3JBY - chains A and G of the 10 polymer chains in the assembly; structure by electron microscopy, 3.70 A resolution.

Chain A:
Protein: V(D)J recombination-activating protein 1
From: Danio rerio
Notes: EC 3.1.-.-, 6.3.2.-
Reference sequence: O13033 (RAG1_DANRE); residues 271-1031 here = UniProt positions 271-1031
Amino-acid sequence (764 residues; numbered 268 to 1031; the number before each row is that of its first residue):
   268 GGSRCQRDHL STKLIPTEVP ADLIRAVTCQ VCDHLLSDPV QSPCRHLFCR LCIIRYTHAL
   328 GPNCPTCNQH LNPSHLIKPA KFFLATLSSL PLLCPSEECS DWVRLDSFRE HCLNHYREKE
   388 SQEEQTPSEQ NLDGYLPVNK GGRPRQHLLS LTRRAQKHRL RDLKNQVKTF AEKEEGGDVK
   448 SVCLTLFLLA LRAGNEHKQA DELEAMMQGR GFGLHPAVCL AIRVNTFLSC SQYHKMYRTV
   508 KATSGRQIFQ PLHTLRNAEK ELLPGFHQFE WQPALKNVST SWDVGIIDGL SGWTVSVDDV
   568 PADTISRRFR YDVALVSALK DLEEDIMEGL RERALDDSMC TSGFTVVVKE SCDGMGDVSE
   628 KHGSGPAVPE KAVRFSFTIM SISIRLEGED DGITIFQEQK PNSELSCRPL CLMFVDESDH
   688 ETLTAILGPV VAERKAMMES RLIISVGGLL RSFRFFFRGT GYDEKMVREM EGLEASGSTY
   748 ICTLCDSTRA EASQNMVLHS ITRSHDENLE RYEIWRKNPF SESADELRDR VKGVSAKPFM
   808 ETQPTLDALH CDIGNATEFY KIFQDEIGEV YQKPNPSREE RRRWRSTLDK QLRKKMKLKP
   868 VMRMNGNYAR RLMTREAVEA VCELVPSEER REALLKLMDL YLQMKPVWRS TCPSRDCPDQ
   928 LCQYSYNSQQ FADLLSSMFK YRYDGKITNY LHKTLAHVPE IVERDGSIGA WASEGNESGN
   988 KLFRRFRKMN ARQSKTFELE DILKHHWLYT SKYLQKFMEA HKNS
Disordered / not traced: 268-479, 1030-1031
Sequence notes: expression tag (268-270)
Ligand contacts:
  - Ca2+ (CA), molecule 1: Asp620, Gly621, Glu984, Asn987
  - Ca2+ (CA), molecule 2: Asp620, Gly621, Glu684, Asp730
  - Zn2+ (ZN): Cys749, Cys752, Ser754, His766, His959, His964
What the authors report for this chain:
  - catalytic residues: Asp620, Glu684, Asp730, Glu984
  - Ca2+ coordination: Asp620, Glu684, Asp730
  - binding site for RSS intermediate reverse strand (chain G): His817, Met869, Arg870
  - binding site for the 16-nt DNA strand: Arg870, Tyr957
  - conformationally variable residues (helix shift): Glu984

Chain G:
Molecule: RSS intermediate reverse strand
Sequence (31 nucleotides; numbered 1 to 31; the number before each row is that of its first residue):
     1 GTCTGTAGCA CTGTGTAAGA CAGGCCAGAT C

Chain A / chain G interface:
Pairs across the interface - 32 pairs, chain A then chain G:
  Asp620(A) - DT16(G)  phosphate contact
  Gly623(A) - DA17(G)  phosphate contact
  Asp624(A) - DT16(G)  base contact
  Lys638(A) - DA17(G)  hydrogen bond to the phosphate
  Glu684(A) - DA17(G)  phosphate contact
  Asp730(A) - DT16(G)  phosphate contact
  Glu741(A) - DA20(G)  phosphate contact
  Glu741(A) - DC21(G)  phosphate contact
  Ala742(A) - DG19(G)  phosphate contact
  Ala742(A) - DA20(G)  sugar contact
  Ser745(A) - DA20(G)  phosphate contact
  Thr746(A) - DC21(G)  hydrogen bond to the phosphate
  Arg795(A) - DC21(G)  salt bridge to the phosphate
  Leu816(A) - DG15(G)  base contact
  Met869(A) - DT16(G)  base contact
  Arg870(A) - DT16(G)  salt bridge to the phosphate
  Asn872(A) - DG15(G)  base contact
  Gly873(A) - DG15(G)  hydrogen bond to the base
  Asn874(A) - DT12(G)  phosphate contact
  Asn874(A) - DG15(G)  hydrogen bond to the base
  Arg877(A) - DG15(G)  base contact
  Arg878(A) - DC11(G)  salt bridge to the phosphate
  Glu981(A) - DG15(G)  hydrogen bond to the base
  Glu984(A) - DT14(G)  sugar contact
  Glu984(A) - DG15(G)  sugar contact
  Glu984(A) - DT16(G)  phosphate contact
  Ser985(A) - DT14(G)  hydrogen bond to the base
  Ser985(A) - DG15(G)  hydrogen bond to the base
  Asn987(A) - DT14(G)  phosphate contact
  Lys988(A) - DG13(G)  sugar contact
  Lys988(A) - DT14(G)  sugar contact
  Arg991(A) - DG15(G)  salt bridge to the phosphate
Other interface residues (no listed pair), chain A (31 interface residues in all): Met622, Asp683, Ser685, Gly744, His817, Ile820
Other interface residues (no listed pair), chain G (11 interface residues in all): DA18

In short:
31 residues of chain A face 11 of chain G across their interface, with 7 hydrogen bonds and 4 salt bridges.
Polar pairs include Gly873(A)-DG15(G), Asn874(A)-DG15(G) and Glu981(A)-DG15(G). From the paper: catalytic
residues Asp620(A), Glu684(A) and Asp730(A) among others; a binding site for RSS intermediate reverse strand
(chain G) at His817(A), Met869(A) and Arg870(A).
Chain A is V(D)J recombination-activating protein 1 (Danio rerio) and chain G is RSS intermediate reverse
strand; the structure, Cryo-electron microscopy structure of RAG Paired Complex (C2 symmetry), was determined
by electron microscopy, deposited together with 3JBW and 3JBX.
